Entry 5A37 (X-ray diffraction, 1.88 A resolution); this record covers chain A.

Chain A:
Name: Human alpha-actinin-2
From: Homo sapiens
Notes: fragment: calponin homology domain
UniProtKB: P35609 (ACTN2_HUMAN); residue numbers follow UniProt; this construct covers 19-266
Sequence (250 residues; each row starts with the number of its first residue):
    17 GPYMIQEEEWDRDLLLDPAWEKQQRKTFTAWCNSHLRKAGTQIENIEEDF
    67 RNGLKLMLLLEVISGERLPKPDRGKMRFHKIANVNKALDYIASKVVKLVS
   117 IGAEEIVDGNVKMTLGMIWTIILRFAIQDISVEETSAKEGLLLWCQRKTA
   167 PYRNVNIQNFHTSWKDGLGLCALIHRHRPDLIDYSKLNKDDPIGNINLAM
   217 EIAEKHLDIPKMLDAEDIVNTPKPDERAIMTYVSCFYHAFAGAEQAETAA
Unresolved in the structure: 17-33, 113-116, 258-266
Differences from the reference sequence: expression tag (17-18); engineered mutation Val111 (Gly in P35609)
Swiss-Prot annotation at these positions:
  - modified residue: Thr237 (Phosphothreonine)
  - natural variant: Ala119 (A119T: In CMH23 and CMD1AA), Leu131 (L131P: In MPD6; uncertain significance), Met228 (M228T: In CMH23)
From the paper describing this entry:
  - conformationally variable residues (loop rearrangement, order/disorder transition): Val111, Val112 to Ile117
  - disease-associated variants - A119T (Tm 60.8 degC): decreased stability
  - disease-associated variants - A119T (2-fold): decreased binding to F-actin

Summary:
From the paper: A119T reduces stability; conformational variability at Val111 and Val112.
Chain A is Human alpha-actinin-2 (Homo sapiens); the structure, Mutations in the Calponin homology domain of
Alpha-Actinin-2 affect Actin binding and incorporation in muscle, was determined by X-ray diffraction (same
publication as 5A36, 5A38 and 5A4B).
